6U0T - chains I and L of the 13 polymer chains in the assembly; structure by electron microscopy, 4.16 A resolution (low resolution: residue-level contacts below are approximate; hydrogen-bond / salt-bridge calls are withheld).

== Chain I (and L) ==
Protein: Tubulin beta chain
Source organism: Tetrahymena thermophila
Notes: chain L of this document is another copy of the same molecule, construct and numbering; everything in this record applies to it too
Reference sequence: P41352 (TBB_TETTH); numbering as in UniProt (aligned over 1-443)
Sequence (443 residues; each row starts with the number of its first residue):
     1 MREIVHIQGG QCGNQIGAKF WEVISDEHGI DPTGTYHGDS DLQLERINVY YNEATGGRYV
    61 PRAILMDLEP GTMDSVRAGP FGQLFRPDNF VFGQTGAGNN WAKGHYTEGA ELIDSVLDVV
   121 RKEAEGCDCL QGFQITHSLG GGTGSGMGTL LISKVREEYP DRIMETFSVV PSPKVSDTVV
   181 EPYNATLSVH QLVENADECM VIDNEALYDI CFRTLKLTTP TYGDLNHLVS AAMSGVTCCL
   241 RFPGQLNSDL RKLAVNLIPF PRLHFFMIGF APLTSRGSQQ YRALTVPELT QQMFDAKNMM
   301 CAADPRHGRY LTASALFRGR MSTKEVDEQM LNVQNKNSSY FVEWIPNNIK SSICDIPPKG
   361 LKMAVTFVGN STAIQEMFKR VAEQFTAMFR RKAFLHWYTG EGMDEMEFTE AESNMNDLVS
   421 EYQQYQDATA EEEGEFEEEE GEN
Disordered / not traced: 38-47, 431-443
UniProt features mapped onto this chain:
  - binding site (GTP): Gln11, Glu69, Ser138, Gly142, Thr143, Gly144, Asn204, Asn226
  - binding site (Mg(2+)): Glu69
Small-molecule neighbours:
  - GDP (guanosine-5'-diphosphate): Gly10, Gln11, Cys12, Gln15, Glu69, Ser138, Gly140, Gly141, Gly142, Thr143, Gly144, Asp177, Thr178, Asn204, Leu207, Tyr222, Leu225, Asn226
  - GTP (guanosine-5'-triphosphate): Gln245, Leu246, Asn247, Lys252

== Chain I / chain L interface ==
Pairs across the interface - 12 pairs, chain I then chain L:
  Ala54(I) - Tyr281(L)
  Thr55(I) - Gln280(L)
  Thr55(I) - Arg282(L)
  Arg58(I) - Tyr281(L)
  Val60(I) - Tyr281(L)
  Arg77(I) - Tyr281(L)
  Gln83(I) - Tyr281(L)
  Arg86(I) - Ser278(L)
  Arg86(I) - Tyr281(L)
  Arg86(I) - Arg282(L)
  Pro87(I) - Tyr281(L)
  Asp88(I) - Ser278(L)
Also at the interface, not in a pair above, chain I (13 interface residues in all): Leu84, Phe85, Asp118, Glu125
Also at the interface, not in a pair above, chain L (7 interface residues in all): Gln279, Arg306, Lys336

== Overview ==
Chain I and chain L form an interface of 13 and 7 residues respectively. Chain I binds GTP and GDP. From
UniProt: 8 GTP-binding residues and Mg2+-binding residue Glu69(I) on chain I.
Chain I and chain L are both Tubulin beta chain (Tetrahymena thermophila); the structure, Protofilament Ribbon
Flagellar Proteins Rib43a-S, was determined by electron microscopy, deposited together with 6U0H and 6U0U.
